6Z5S - chains L and C of the 32 polymer chains in the assembly; structure by electron microscopy, 2.65 A resolution.

[Chain L]
Molecule: Reaction center protein L chain
From: Rhodopseudomonas palustris (strain ATCC BAA-98 / CGA009)
UniProt: O83005 (RCEL_RHOPA); numbering as in UniProt (aligned over 1-277)
Chain sequence (277 residues; each row starts with the number of its first residue):
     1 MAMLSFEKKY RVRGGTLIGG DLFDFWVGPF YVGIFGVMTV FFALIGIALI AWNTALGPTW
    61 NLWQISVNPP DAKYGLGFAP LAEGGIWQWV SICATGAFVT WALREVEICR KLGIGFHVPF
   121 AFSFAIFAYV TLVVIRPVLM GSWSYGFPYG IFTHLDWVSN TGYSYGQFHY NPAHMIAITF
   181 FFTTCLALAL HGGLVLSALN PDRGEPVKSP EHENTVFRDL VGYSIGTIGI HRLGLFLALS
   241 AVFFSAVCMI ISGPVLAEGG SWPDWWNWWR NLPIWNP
Unresolved in the structure: 1
UniProt features mapped onto this chain:
  - binding site ((7R,8Z)-bacteriochlorophyll b): H154, H174
  - binding site (Fe cation): H191, H231
  - binding site (a ubiquinone): F217
Ion coordination: Fe ion: H191, H231 (shared with 3 residues of chain M)
Small-molecule neighbours:
  - 6PL ((4S,7R)-4-hydroxy-N,N,N-trimethyl-9-oxo-7-[(palmitoyloxy)methyl]-3,5,8-trioxa-4-phosphahexacosan-1-aminium 4-oxide), molecule 1: F25, W26, V27, G28, V40, L44
  - 6PL, molecule 2: N61, W63, F152
  - bacteriochlorophyll a (BCL), molecule 1: I47, I50, F98, Y129, L132, F147, I151, F152, H154, L155, V158
  - bacteriochlorophyll a (BCL), molecule 2: F98, F122, A125, I126, A128, Y129, L132, W157, V158, S159, T161, G162, Y163, F168, H169, H174, A177, I178, F181, F182, V242, S245, A246, C248, M249
  - bacteriochlorophyll a (BCL), molecule 3: V158, Y163, H169, F182
  - bacteriochlorophyll a (BCL), molecule 4: H169, M175, I178, T179, F182, T183, L186, L220, V221
  - bacteriopheophytin a (BPH), molecule 1: T39, F42, A43, G46, I47, I50, V90, C93, A94, A97, F98, W101, E105, V118, A121, F122, F124, A125, F147, P148, Y149, G150, I151, H154, F181, A238, L239, V242
  - bacteriopheophytin a (BPH), molecule 2: F182, C185, L186, A189, L190, L220, V221
  - ubiquinone-10 (U10), molecule 1: F30, Y31, V32, G36, V37, V40, W101, R104
  - ubiquinone-10 (U10), molecule 2: L76, F78, W87, Q88, S91, I92, T95, V133, V134, V138, W143
  - ubiquinone-10 (U10), molecule 3: W266, W268, W269
Reported in the primary citation:
  - binding site for ubiquinone-10: W143, W269
  - conformationally variable residues (helix shift, side-chain flip): S209, F217, V221, Y223

[Chain C]
Molecule: Light-harvesting complex 1 alpha chain
From: Rhodopseudomonas palustris (strain ATCC BAA-98 / CGA009)
UniProt: Q6N9L4 (Q6N9L4_RHOPA); residue numbers follow UniProt; this construct covers 1-63
Chain sequence (63 residues; numbered 1 to 63; the number before each row is that of its first residue):
     1 MWRIWLLFDP RRALVLLFVF LFGLAIIIHF ILLSTSRFNW LDGPRAAKAA SISLPFTPPS
    61 MPV
Unresolved in the structure: 47-63
Modified positions: M1 (N-formylmethionine; FME)
Small-molecule neighbours:
  - 6PL ((4S,7R)-4-hydroxy-N,N,N-trimethyl-9-oxo-7-[(palmitoyloxy)methyl]-3,5,8-trioxa-4-phosphahexacosan-1-aminium 4-oxide): F8, R12, A13, L16, L17, V19, F20
  - bacteriochlorophyll a (BCL), molecule 1: F18, V19, L21, F22, A25, H29, L32, W40
  - bacteriochlorophyll a (BCL), molecule 2: L21, L24, A25, I28, H29, L32, F38
  - spirilloxanthin (CRT), molecule 1: M1, R3, I4, L6, L7
  - spirilloxanthin (CRT), molecule 2: L14, L17, F18, F20, L21, L24, I27, I28, I31
  - spirilloxanthin (CRT), molecule 3: F22, A25, I26, H29, F30
Reported in the primary citation:
  - binding site for bacteriochlorophyll a: H29

[Interface between chain L and chain C]
Pairs across the interface (20):
  D21(L) - R12(C)  hydrogen bond (backbone-side chain)
  L22(L) - R12(C)  hydrogen bond (backbone-side chain)
  F23(L) - V15(C)  hydrophobic
  F25(L) - R12(C)
  V37(L) - V19(C)  hydrophobic
  F41(L) - V19(C)  hydrophobic
  F41(L) - F22(C)  hydrophobic
  F41(L) - G23(C)
  I45(L) - G23(C)
  I45(L) - I27(C)  hydrophobic
  A48(L) - I27(C)  hydrophobic
  W52(L) - I31(C)
  W52(L) - S34(C)  hydrogen bond
  L81(L) - F30(C)  hydrophobic
  L81(L) - L33(C)  hydrophobic
  L81(L) - S34(C)
  A82(L) - S34(C)
  A82(L) - R45(C)
  E83(L) - R45(C)  salt bridge
  W89(L) - F30(C)  hydrophobic
Also at the interface, not in a pair above, chain L (16 interface residues in all): L49, L56, I86
Also at the interface, not in a pair above, chain C (14 interface residues in all): L16, I26, T35

[Overview]
Chain L and chain C form an interface of 16 and 14 residues respectively; the contacts include 3 hydrogen
bonds and 1 salt bridge. Polar contacts include E83(L)-R45(C), D21(L)-R12(C) and L22(L)-R12(C). The paper
reports a binding site for ubiquinone-10 at W143(L) and W269(L); a binding site for bacteriochlorophyll a at
H29(C).
Here chain L is Reaction center protein L chain and chain C is Light-harvesting complex 1 alpha chain, both
from Rhodopseudomonas palustris (strain ATCC BAA-98 / CGA009). Entry 6Z5S (RC-LH1(14)-W complex from
Rhodopseudomonas palustris) was determined by electron microscopy, deposited together with 6Z5R.
